Entry 7RT2 (X-ray diffraction, 1.59 A resolution); this record covers chain A.

[Chain A]
Molecule: Isoform 2B of GTPase KRas
Organism: Homo sapiens
Notes: EC 3.6.5.2
UniProt: P01116-2 (RASK-2_HUMAN); residue numbers follow UniProt; this construct covers 1-169
Chain sequence (170 residues; numbered 0 to 169; the number before each row is that of its first residue; numbering starts at 0):
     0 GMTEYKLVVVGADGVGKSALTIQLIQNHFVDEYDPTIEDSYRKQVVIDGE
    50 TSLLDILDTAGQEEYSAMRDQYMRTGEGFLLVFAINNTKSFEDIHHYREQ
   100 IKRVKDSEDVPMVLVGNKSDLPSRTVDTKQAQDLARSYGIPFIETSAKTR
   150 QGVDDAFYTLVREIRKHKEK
Not modelled in the structure: 0
Construct notes: expression tag (0); engineered mutation Asp12 (Gly in P01116-2); conflict Ser51 (Cys in P01116-2), Leu80 (Cys in P01116-2), Ser118 (Cys in P01116-2)
Ion coordination: Mg2+: Ser17 (together with GDP)
Small-molecule neighbours:
  - 7NL (4-(4-[(1R,5S)-3,8-diazabicyclo[3.2.1]octan-3-yl]-8-fluoro-2-{[(2R,4R,7aS)-2-fluorotetrahydro-1H-pyrrolizin-7a(5H)-yl]methoxy}pyrido[4,3-d]pyrimidin-7-yl)naphthalen-2-ol): Gly10, Ala11, Asp12, Ala59, Gly60, Gln61, Glu62, Glu63, Tyr64, Ser65, Arg68, Asp69, Met72, Lys88, Asp92, His95, Tyr96, Gln99, Ile100, Arg102, Val103
  - GDP (guanosine-5'-diphosphate): Ala11, Asp12, Gly13, Val14, Gly15, Lys16, Ser17, Ala18, Phe28, Val29, Asp30, Glu31, Tyr32, Asn116, Lys117, Asp119, Leu120, Ser145, Ala146, Lys147
From the paper describing this entry:
  - binding site for 7NL: Glu62

[In short]
Chain A binds GDP and compound 7NL. The paper reports a binding site for 7NL at Glu62.
Chain A is Isoform 2B of GTPase KRas (Homo sapiens); the structure, Crystal Structure of KRAS G12D with
compound 25
(4-(4-[(1R,5S)-3,8-diazabicyclo[3.2.1]octan-3-yl]-8-fluoro-2-{[(2R,4R,7aS)-2-fluorotetrahydro-1H-pyrrolizin-7a(5H)-yl]methoxy}pyrido[4,3-d]pyrimidin-7-yl)naphthalen-2-ol)
bound, was determined by X-ray diffraction (same publication as 7RPZ, 7RT1, 7RT3, 7RT4 and 7RT5).
